PDB entry 8BX8 | electron microscopy, 30.30 A resolution (very low resolution: no residue pairs are listed; an interface is given only as per-side residue counts) | chains B and E of the 18 polymer chains in the assembly

Chain B:
Molecule: Outer arm dynein beta heavy chain
Source organism: Tetrahymena thermophila
UniProt: I7M9J2 (I7M9J2_TETTS); residues 1-4595 here = UniProt positions 1-4595
Amino-acid sequence (4595 residues; numbered 1 to 4595; the number before each row is that of its first residue):
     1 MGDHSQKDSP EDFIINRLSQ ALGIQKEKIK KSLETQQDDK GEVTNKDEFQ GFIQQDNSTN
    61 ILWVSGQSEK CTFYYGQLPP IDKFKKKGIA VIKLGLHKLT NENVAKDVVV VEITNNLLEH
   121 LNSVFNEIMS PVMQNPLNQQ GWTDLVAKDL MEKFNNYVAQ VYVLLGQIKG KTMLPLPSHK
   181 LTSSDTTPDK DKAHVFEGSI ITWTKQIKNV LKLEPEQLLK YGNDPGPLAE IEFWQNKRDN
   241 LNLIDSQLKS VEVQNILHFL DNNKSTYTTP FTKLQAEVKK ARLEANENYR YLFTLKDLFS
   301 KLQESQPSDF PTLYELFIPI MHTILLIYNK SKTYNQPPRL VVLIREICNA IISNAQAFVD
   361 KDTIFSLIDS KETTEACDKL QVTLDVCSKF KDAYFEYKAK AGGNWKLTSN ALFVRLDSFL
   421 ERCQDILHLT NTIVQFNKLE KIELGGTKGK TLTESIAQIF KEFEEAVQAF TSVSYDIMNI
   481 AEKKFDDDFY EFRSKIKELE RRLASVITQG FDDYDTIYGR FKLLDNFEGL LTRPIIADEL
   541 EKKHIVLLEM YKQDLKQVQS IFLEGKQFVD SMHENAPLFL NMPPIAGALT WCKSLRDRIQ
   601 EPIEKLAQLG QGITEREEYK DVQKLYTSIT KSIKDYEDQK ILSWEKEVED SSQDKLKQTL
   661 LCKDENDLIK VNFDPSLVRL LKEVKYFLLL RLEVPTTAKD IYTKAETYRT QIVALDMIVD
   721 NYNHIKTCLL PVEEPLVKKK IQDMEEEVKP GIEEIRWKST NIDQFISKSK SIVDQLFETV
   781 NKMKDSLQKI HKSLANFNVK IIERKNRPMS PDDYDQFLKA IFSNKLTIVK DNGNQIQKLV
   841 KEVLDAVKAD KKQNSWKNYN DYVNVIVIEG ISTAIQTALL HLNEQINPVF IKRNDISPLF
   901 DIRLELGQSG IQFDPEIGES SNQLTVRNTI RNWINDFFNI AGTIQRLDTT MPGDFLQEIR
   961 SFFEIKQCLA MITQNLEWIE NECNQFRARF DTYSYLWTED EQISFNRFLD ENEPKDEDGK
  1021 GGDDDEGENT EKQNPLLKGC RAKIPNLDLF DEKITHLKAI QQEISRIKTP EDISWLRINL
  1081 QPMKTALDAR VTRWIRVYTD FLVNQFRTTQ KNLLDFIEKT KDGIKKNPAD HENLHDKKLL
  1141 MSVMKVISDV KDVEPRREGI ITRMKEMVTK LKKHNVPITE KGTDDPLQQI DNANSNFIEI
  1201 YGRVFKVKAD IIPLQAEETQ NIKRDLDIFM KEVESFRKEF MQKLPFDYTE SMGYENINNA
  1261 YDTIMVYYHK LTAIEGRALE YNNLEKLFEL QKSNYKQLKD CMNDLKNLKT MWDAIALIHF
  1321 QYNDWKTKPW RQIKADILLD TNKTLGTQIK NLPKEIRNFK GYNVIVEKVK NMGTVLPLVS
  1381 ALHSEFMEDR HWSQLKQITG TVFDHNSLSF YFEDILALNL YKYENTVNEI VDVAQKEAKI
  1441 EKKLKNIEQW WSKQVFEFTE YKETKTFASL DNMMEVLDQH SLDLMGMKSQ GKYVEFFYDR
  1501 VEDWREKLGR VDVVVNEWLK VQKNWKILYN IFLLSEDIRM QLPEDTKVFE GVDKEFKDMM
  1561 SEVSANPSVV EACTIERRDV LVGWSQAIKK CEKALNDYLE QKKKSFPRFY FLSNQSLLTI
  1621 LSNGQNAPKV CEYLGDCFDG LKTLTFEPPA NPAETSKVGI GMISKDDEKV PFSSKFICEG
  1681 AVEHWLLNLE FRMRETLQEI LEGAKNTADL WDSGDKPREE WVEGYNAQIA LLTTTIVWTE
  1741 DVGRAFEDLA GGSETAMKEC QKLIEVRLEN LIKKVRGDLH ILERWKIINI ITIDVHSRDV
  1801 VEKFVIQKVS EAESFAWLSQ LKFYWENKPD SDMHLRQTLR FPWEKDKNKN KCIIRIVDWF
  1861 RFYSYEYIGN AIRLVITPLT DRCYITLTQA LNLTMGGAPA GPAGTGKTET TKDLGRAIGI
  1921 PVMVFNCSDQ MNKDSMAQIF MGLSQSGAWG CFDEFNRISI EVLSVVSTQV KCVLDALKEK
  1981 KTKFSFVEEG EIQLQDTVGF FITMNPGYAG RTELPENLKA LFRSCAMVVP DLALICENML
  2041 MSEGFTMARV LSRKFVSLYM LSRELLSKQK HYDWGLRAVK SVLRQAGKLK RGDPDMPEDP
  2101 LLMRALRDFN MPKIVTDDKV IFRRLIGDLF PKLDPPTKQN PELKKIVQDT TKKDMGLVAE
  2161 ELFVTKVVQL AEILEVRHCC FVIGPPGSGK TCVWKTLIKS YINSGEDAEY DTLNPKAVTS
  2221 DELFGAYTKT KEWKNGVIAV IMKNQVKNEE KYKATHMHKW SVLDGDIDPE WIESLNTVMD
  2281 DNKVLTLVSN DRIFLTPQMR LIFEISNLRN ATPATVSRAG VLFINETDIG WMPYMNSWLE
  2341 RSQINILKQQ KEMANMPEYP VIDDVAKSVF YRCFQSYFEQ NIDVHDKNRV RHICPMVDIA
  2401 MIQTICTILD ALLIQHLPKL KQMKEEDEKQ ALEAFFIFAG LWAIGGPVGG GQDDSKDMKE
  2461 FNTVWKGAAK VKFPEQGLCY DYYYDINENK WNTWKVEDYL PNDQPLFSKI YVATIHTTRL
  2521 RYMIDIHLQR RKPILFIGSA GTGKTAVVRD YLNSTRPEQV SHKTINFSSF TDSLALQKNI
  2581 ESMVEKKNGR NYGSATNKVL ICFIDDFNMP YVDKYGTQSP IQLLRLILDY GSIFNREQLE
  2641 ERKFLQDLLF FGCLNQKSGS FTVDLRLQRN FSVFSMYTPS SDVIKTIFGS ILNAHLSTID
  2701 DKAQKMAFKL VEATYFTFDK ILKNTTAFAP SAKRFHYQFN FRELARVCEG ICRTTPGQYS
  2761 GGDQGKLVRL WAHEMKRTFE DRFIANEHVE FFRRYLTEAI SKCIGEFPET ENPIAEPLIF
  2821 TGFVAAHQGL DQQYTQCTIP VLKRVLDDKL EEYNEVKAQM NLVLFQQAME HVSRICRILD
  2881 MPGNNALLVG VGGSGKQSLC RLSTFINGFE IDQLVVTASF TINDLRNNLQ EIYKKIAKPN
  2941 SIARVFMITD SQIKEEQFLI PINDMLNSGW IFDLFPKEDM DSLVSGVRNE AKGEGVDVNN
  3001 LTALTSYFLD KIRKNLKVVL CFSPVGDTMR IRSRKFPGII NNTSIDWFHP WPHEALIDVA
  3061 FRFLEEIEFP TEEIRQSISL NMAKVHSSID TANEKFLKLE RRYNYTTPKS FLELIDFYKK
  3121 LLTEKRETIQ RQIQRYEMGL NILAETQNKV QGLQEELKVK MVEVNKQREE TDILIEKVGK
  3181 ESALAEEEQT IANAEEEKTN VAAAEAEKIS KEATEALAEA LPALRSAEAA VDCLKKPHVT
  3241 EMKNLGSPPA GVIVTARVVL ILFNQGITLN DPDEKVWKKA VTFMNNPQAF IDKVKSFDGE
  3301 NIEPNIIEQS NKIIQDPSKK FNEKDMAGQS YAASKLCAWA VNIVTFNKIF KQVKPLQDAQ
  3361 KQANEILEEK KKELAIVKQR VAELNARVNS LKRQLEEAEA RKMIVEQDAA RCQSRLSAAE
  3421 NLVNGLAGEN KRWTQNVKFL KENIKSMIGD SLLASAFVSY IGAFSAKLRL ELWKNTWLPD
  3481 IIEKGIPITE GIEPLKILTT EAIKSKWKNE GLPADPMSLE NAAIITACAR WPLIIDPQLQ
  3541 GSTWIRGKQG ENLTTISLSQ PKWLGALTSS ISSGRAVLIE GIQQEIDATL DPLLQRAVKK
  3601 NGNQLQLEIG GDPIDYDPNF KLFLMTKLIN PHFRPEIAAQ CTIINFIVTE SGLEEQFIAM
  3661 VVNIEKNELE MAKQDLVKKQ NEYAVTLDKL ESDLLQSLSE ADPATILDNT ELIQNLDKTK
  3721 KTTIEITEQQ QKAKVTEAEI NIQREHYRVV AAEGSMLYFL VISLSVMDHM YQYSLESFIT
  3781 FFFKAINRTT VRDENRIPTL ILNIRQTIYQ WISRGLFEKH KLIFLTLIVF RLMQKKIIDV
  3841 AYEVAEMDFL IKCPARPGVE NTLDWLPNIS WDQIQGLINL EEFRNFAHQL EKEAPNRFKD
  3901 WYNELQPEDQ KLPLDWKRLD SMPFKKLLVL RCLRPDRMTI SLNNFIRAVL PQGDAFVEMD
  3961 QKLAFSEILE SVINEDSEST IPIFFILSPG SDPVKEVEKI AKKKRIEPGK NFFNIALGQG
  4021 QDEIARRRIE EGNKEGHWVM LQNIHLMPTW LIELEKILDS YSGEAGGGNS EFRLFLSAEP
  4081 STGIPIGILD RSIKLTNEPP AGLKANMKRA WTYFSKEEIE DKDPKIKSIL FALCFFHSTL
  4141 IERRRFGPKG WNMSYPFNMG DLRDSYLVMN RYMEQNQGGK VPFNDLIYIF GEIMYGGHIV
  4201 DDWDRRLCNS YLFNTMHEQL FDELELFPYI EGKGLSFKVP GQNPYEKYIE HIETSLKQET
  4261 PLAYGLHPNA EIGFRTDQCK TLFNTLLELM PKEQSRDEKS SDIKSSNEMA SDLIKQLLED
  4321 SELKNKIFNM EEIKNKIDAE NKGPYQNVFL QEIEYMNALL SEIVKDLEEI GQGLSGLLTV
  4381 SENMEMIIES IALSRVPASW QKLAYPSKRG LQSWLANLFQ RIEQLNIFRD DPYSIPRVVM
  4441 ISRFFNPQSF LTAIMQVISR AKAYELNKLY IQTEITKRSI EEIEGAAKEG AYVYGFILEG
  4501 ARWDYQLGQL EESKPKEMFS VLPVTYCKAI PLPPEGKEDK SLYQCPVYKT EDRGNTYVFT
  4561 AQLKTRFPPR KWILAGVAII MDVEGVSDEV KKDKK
Disordered / not traced: 91, 112-116, 184-189, 261-263, 692-696, 1011-1045, 1244-1250, 4066-4067, 4298-4302, 4589-4595
Ion coordination: Mg2+: Thr2545 (together with ADP)
Small-molecule neighbours:
  - ADP (adenosine-5'-diphosphate), molecule 1: Phe2507, Ile2510, Tyr2511, Val2512, Ser2539, Ala2540, Gly2541, Thr2542, Gly2543, Lys2544, Thr2545, Ala2546, Cys2653, Ile2687, Phe2741, Arg2742, Ala2745, Asn3041
  - ADP, molecule 2: Met2860, Asn2861, Leu2862, Val2863, Phe2865, Val2891, Gly2892, Gly2893, Ser2894, Gly2895, Lys2896, Gln2897, Ser2898, Trp3051, Leu3112
  - ATP (adenosine-5'-triphosphate): Leu2157, Val2158, Phe2163, Pro2185, Pro2186, Gly2187, Ser2188, Gly2189, Lys2190, Thr2191, Cys2192, Glu2304, Pro2333, Tyr2334, Ser2337, Gln2343, Ile2399, Gln2403, Arg2625, Arg2666, Arg2669

Chain E:
Molecule: Flagellar outer dynein arm intermediate protein, putative
Source organism: Tetrahymena thermophila
UniProt: Q23FU1 (Q23FU1_TETTS); numbering as in UniProt (aligned over 1-670)
Amino-acid sequence (670 residues; row label = number of the first residue in the row):
     1 MAEYFTYSKK RKEFNNPINF QDTETRYGGI QNQVVNINQY VQRNPNFIDL DNIAELSEHS
    61 VNTERVKTGD RGMSHKEGGW PGNVDPNEAQ ETGRFKKRIE KDTSFPQAVK DLKEGVEKCI
   121 YQNNQIDLLE EYFEGETSEH VVENLSSKTL MLFKDEKEIC KRSVSEISWH PEGPTKVAVS
   181 YAIMRFQQMP EKMPTQAYVW DLLNPNSPEI KLMSPSAVTN ISYNQKIPDQ IGGGCYNGLL
   241 AVWDGRKGEN PIMISPVENS HYEPVTHFHW LMSKTGSECV TTSTDGKVMW WDTRKFEAGP
   301 VEKLNIIEGL GENEEIIGGT ALEYNVEAGP SKFLIGTESG SILTANKKLK KPVEITTRYG
   361 LDQGRHLGPV YSINRSNQNP KYFLSVGDWS CKIWVEDLKT PIIRTKYHGS YLSDGCWSPT
   421 RSGAFFLVRR DGWMDVWDYY YRQNEIAFSH KVSDSPLTCI KINQTGGAYH NSGKLCAIGD
   481 QDGTVTILEL CDSLYTMQPK EKDIINEMFE REYRKEKNLE TIKKQQELAK RQVQKDMGSQ
   541 KEKWEKKKLE MIETAEASFH ENLAKNPVNE EEFNELDSPS EKRKKTNQNQ GREQEEQSRE
   601 EQEASGNFNQ QQQQQQEEEQ QQEGEQQHHQ NQEHQNGQGH ENGQEEGEEN GEEGNQQENE
   661 GQEENEQQQE
Disordered / not traced: 1-11, 102-103, 569-670

Chain B / chain E interface:
At this resolution (30 A) residue pairs are not listed: 54 residues of chain B and 53 of chain E lie at the interface.

In short:
54 residues of chain B face 53 of chain E across their interface. Ligands of chain B: ATP and ADP.
Chain B is Outer arm dynein beta heavy chain and chain E is Flagellar outer dynein arm intermediate protein,
putative, both from Tetrahymena thermophila; the structure, In situ outer dynein arm from Chlamydomonas
reinhardtii in the post-power stroke state, was determined by electron microscopy (same publication as 8BWY).
